Entry 6HD6 (X-ray diffraction, 2.30 A resolution); this record covers chain A.

== Chain A ==
Name: Tyrosine-protein kinase ABL1
Organism: Mus musculus
Notes: EC 2.7.10.2; fragment: kinase domain
Reference sequence: P00520 (ABL1_MOUSE); residues 248-534 here correspond to UniProt positions 229-515 (UniProt number = residue number - 19)
Chain sequence (293 residues; each row starts with the number of its first residue):
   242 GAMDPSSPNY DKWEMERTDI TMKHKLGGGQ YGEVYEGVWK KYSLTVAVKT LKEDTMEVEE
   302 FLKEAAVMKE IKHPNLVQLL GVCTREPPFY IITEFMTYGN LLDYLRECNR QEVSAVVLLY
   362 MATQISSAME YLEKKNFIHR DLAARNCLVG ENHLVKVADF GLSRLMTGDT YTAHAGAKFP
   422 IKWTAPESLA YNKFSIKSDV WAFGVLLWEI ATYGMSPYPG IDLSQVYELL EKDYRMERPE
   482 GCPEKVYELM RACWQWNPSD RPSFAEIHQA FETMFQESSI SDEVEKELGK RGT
Unresolved in the structure: 242, 295-296, 530-534
Differences from the reference sequence: expression tag (242-247)
Ligand contacts:
  - FYH (3-(morpholin-4-ylmethyl)-N-[4-(trifluoromethyloxy)phenyl]benzamide): R351, A356, L359, L360, A363, L448, I451, A452, T453, Y454, M456, P480, E481, G482, C483, P484, V487, F512, I521, V525, L529
  - sti-571 (STI; 4-(4-methyl-piperazin-1-ylmethyl)-N-[4-methyl-3-(4-pyridin-3-yl-pyrimidin-2-ylamino)-phenyl]-benzamide): L267, Y272, V275, A288, V289, K290, E305, V308, M309, I312, L317, V318, I332, T334, E335, F336, M337, G340, F378, I379, H380, R381, L389, V398, A399, D400, F401

== Overview ==
Ligands of chain A: compound FYH and sti-571.
Chain A is Tyrosine-protein kinase ABL1 (Mus musculus); the structure, ABL1 in complex with compound6 and
imatinib (sti-571), was determined by X-ray diffraction, deposited together with 6HD4.
